PDB entry 3T51 | X-ray diffraction, 3.90 A resolution | chains C and A of the 3 polymer chains in the assembly

== Chain C ==
Protein: Cation efflux system protein CusB
Organism: Escherichia coli
UniProt: P77239 (CUSB_ECOLI); residue numbers follow UniProt; this construct covers 78-407
Chain sequence (336 residues; row label = number of the first residue in the row):
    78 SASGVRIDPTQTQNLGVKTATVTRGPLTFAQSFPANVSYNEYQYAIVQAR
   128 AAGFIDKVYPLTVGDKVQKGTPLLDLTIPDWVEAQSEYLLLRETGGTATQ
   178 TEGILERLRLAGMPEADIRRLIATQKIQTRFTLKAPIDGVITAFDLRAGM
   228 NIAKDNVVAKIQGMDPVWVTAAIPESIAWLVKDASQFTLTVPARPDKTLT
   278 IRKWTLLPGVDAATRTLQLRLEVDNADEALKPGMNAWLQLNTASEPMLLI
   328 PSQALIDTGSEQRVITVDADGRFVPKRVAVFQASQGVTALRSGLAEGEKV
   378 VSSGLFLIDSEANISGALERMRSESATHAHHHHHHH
Not modelled in the structure: 78, 401-413
Sequence notes: expression tag (408-413)

== Chain A ==
Protein: Cation efflux system protein CusA
Organism: Escherichia coli
UniProt: P38054 (CUSA_ECOLI); residues 1-1047 here = UniProt positions 1-1047
Chain sequence (1054 residues; each row starts with the number of its first residue; numbers below 1 keep their minus sign (Gly-6 is residue -6)):
    -6 GHHHHHHMIEWIIRRSVANRFLVLMGALFLSIWGTWTIINTPVDALPDLS
    44 DVQVIIKTSYPGQAPQIVENQVTYPLTTTMLSVPGAKTVRGFSQFGDSYV
    94 YVIFEDGTDPYWARSRVLEYLNQVQGKLPAGVSAELGPDATGVGWIYEYA
   144 LVDRSGKHDLADLRSLQDWFLKYELKTIPDVAEVASVGGVVKEYQVVIDP
   194 QRLAQYGISLAEVKSALDASNQEAGGSSIELAEAEYMVRASGYLQTLDDF
   244 NHIVLKASENGVPVYLRDVAKVQIGPEMRRGIAELNGEGEVAGGVVILRS
   294 GKNAREVIAAVKDKLETLKSSLPEGVEIVTTYDRSQLIDRAIDNLSGKLL
   344 EEFIVVAVVCALFLWHVRSALVAIISLPLGLCIAFIVMHFQGLNANIMSL
   394 GGIAIAVGAMVDAAIVMIENAHKRLEEWQHQHPDATLDNKTRWQVITDAS
   444 VEVGPALFISLLIITLSFIPIFTLEGQEGRLFGPLAFTKTYAMAGAALLA
   494 IVVIPILMGYWIRGKIPPESSNPLNRFLIRVYHPLLLKVLHWPKTTLLVA
   544 ALSVLTVLWPLNKVGGEFLPQINEGDLLYMPSTLPGISAAEAASMLQKTD
   594 KLIMSVPEVARVFGKTGKAETATDSAPLEMVETTIQLKPQEQWRPGMTMD
   644 KIIEELDNTVRLPGLANLWVPPIRNRIDMLSTGIKSPIGIKVSGTVLADI
   694 DAMAEQIEEVARTVPGVASALAERLEGGRYINVEINREKAARYGMTVADV
   744 QLFVTSAVGGAMVGETVEGIARYPINLRYPQSWRDSPQALRQLPILTPMK
   794 QQITLADVADIKVSTGPSMLKTENARPTSWIYIDARDRDMVSVVHDLQKA
   844 IAEKVQLKPGTSVAFSGQFELLERANHKLKLMVPMTLMIIFVLLYLAFRR
   894 VGEALLIISSVPFALVGGIWLLWWMGFHLSVATGTGFIALAGVAAEFGVV
   944 MLMYLRHAIEAVPSLNNPQTFSEQKLDEALYHGAVLRVRPKAMTVAVIIA
   994 GLLPILWGTGAGSEVMSRIAAPMIGGMITAPLLSLFIIPAAYKLMWLHRH
  1044 RVRK
Not modelled in the structure: -6 to 3, 505-516, 1044-1047
Sequence notes: expression tag (-6 to 0)
Ligand contacts:
  - Cu ion (CU), molecule 1: Gly135, Trp138, Val288, Thr616, Asp617, Arg669
  - Cu ion (CU), molecule 2: Met573, Met623, Glu625, Met672
Swiss-Prot annotation at these positions:
  - mutagenesis: Ala399 (A399D: Strong decrease in copper resistance), Asp405 (D405N: Loss of copper resistance), Glu412 (E412D: Slight decrease in copper resistance; E412Q: Loss of copper resistance), Met573 (M573I: Loss of copper resistance), Met623 (M623I: Loss of copper resistance), Met640 (M640I: No change in copper resistance), Met672 (M672I: Loss of copper resistance), Met738 (M738I: No change in copper resistance), Met755 (M755I: Slight decrease in copper resistance), Met792 (M792I: No change in copper resistance), Met812 (M812I: Slight decrease in copper resistance), Met833 (M833I: Slight decrease in copper resistance)
From the paper describing this entry:
  - Cu ion coordination: Met573, Glu625, Met672
  - conformationally variable residues (helix shift, side-chain flip): Glu625, Pro665 to Thr675
  - mutagenesis - R83A, E567A, D617A, E625A, E625D, R669A, K678A: abolished growth

== Interface between chain C and chain A ==
Contacting residue pairs (51):
  Ile84(C) - Pro656(A)  hydrophobic
  Gln88(C) - Arg654(A)
  Gln88(C) - Leu655(A)
  Asn91(C) - Lys591(A)
  Asn91(C) - Leu595(A)
  Leu92(C) - Lys591(A)  hydrogen bond (backbone-side chain)
  Gln108(C) - Trp776(A)
  Gln108(C) - Gln785(A)
  Ser109(C) - Gln194(A)  hydrogen bond
  Ser109(C) - Trp776(A)
  Phe110(C) - Gln194(A)
  Pro111(C) - Gln198(A)
  Pro111(C) - Gln795(A)
  Ala112(C) - Gln198(A)  hydrogen bond (backbone-side chain)
  Asn113(C) - Gln198(A)  hydrogen bond
  Pro251(C) - Gln795(A)
  Pro251(C) - Thr797(A)
  Glu252(C) - Tyr736(A)
  Ser253(C) - Thr797(A)  hydrogen bond
  Ser253(C) - Asp800(A)  hydrogen bond
  Ile254(C) - Gln785(A)
  Ile254(C) - Thr797(A)
  Pro269(C) - Arg195(A)
  Ala290(C) - Gln794(A)
  Thr291(C) - Lys793(A)
  Arg292(C) - Gln794(A)
  Asn312(C) - Gln198(A)  hydrogen bond
  Asn312(C) - Tyr199(A)
  Trp314(C) - Gln194(A)
  Trp314(C) - Arg195(A)
  Trp314(C) - Gln198(A)
  Ile333(C) - Arg722(A)
  Asp334(C) - Val806(A)
  Thr335(C) - Thr808(A)  hydrogen bond (backbone-side chain)
  Gly336(C) - Val806(A)
  Ala360(C) - Gln781(A)
  Gly381(C) - Glu584(A)
  Phe383(C) - Leu577(A)
  Phe383(C) - Gly579(A)
  Phe383(C) - Ile580(A)  hydrophobic
  Phe383(C) - Arg722(A)
  Leu384(C) - Thr576(A)
  Leu384(C) - Met588(A)  hydrophobic
  Leu384(C) - Pro656(A)
  Leu384(C) - Gly657(A)
  Ser387(C) - Thr576(A)
  Ser387(C) - Leu577(A)
  Ser387(C) - Gly657(A)
  Glu388(C) - Pro656(A)
  Glu388(C) - Gly657(A)  hydrogen bond (side chain-backbone)
  Asn390(C) - Leu577(A)
Also at the interface, not in a pair above, chain C (39 interface residues in all): Thr89, Gly93, Ala249, Trp256, Leu257, Gln359, Ile385, Ile391
Also at the interface, not in a pair above, chain A (32 interface residues in all): Leu714, Arg717, Ile796, Ser807

== Overview ==
Chain C and chain A form an interface of 39 and 32 residues respectively; the contacts include 9 hydrogen
bonds. Polar pairs include Leu92(C)-Lys591(A), Ser109(C)-Gln194(A) and Ala112(C)-Gln198(A). From the paper:
R83A, E567A and D617A of chain A, among others, abolish growth; Cu ion coordination by Met573(A), Glu625(A)
and Met672(A); 7 substitutions were tested in all.
Here chain C is Cation efflux system protein CusB and chain A is Cation efflux system protein CusA, both from
Escherichia coli. Entry 3T51 (Crystal structures of the pre-extrusion and extrusion states of the CusBA
adaptor-transporter complex) was determined by X-ray diffraction together with 3T53, 3T56, 4DNT and 4DOP from
the same study.
